PDB entry 5CHC | X-ray diffraction, 2.38 A resolution | chains A and B

# Chain A
Name: DMSO reductase family type II enzyme, molybdopterin subunit
From: Azospira oryzae (strain ATCC BAA-33 / DSM 13638 / PS)
UniProtKB: G8QM55 (G8QM55_AZOSU); residues 1-899 here correspond to UniProt positions 29-927 (UniProt number = residue number + 28)
Amino-acid sequence (899 residues; each row starts with the number of its first residue):
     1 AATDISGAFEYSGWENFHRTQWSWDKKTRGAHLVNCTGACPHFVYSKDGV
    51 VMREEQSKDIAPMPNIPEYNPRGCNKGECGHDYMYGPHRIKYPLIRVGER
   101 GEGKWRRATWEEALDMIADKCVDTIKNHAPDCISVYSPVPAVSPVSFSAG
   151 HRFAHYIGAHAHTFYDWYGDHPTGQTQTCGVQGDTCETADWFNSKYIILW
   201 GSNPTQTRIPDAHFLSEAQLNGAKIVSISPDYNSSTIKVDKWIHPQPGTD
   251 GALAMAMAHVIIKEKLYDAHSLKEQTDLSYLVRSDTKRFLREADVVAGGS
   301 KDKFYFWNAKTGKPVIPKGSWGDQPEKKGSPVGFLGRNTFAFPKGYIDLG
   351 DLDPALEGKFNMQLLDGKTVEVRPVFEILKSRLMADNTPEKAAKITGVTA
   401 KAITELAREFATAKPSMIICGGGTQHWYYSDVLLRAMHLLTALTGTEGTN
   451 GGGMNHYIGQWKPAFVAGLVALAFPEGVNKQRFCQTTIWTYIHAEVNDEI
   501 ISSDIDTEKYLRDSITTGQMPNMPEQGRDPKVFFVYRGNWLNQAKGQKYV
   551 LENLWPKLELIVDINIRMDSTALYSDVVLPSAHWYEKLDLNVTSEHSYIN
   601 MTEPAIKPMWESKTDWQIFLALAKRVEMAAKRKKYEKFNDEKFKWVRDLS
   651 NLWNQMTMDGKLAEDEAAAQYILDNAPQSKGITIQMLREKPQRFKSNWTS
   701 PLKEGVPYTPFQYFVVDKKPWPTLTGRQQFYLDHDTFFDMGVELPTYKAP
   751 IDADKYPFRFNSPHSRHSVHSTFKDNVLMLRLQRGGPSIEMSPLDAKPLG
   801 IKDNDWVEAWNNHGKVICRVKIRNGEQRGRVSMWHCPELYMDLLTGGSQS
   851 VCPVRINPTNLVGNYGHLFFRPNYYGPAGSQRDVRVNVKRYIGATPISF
Disordered / not traced: 1-4
Bound ions: 4Fe-4S cluster Fe: His-32, Cys-36, Cys-40, Cys-74; Zn2+: His-81 (together with sulfite ion); Na+ near Glu-559 (its only coordinating residue here)
Residues lining bound ligands:
  - biselenite ion (BSY): Asn-35, Val-139, Phe-164, Tyr-165, Tyr-168, Asp-170, Gly-459, Gln-460, Trp-461
  - MD1 (phosphoric acid 4-(2-amino-4-oxo-3,4,5,6,-tetrahydro-pteridin-6-yl)-2-hydroxy-3,4-dimercapto-but-3-en-yl ester guanylate ester): Leu-33, Val-34, Asn-35, Pro-138, Tyr-168, Asp-170, His-426, Tyr-536, Arg-537, Gly-538, Asn-539, Gln-543, Lys-545, Ile-564, Asn-565, Ile-566, Arg-567, Asp-569, Ser-581, Trp-584, Lys-587, Asp-615, Ser-762, His-764, Val-769, His-770, Ser-771, Thr-772, His-835, Cys-836, Gln-849, Cys-852, Gln-881, Arg-882
  - molybdopterin guanosine dinucleotide (MGD; 2-amino-5,6-dimercapto-7-methyl-3,7,8a,9-tetrahydro-8-oxa-1,3,9,10-tetraaza-anthracen-4-one guanosine dinucleotide): Asn-35, Cys-36, Lys-76, Asp-170, Trp-200, Gly-201, Ser-202, Asn-203, Gln-206, Thr-207, Arg-208, Ile-209, Ile-228, Ser-229, Pro-230, Asp-231, Asn-233, Pro-247, Gly-248, Asp-250, Gly-421, Gly-422, Gly-423, Thr-424, His-426, Trp-427, Tyr-457, Ile-458, Gly-459, Asn-761, Ser-762, Pro-763, His-764, Ser-765, Arg-766, Ser-768, Val-769, His-770, Arg-830, His-835, Arg-882
  - 4Fe-4S cluster (SF4): His-32, Val-34, Cys-36, Gly-38, Ala-39, Cys-40, His-42, Gly-73, Cys-74, Gly-77, Pro-210, Val-769
  - sulfite ion (SO3): Val-51, Met-52, His-81, Tyr-85
What the authors report for this chain:
  - molybdenum atom coordination: Asp-170
  - mutagenesis - F164A, Y165A, W461A: abolished growth in response to (per)chlorate
  - mutagenesis - W461E: unchanged growth in response to chlorate
  - mutagenesis - W461E (820- and 2670-fold): decreased catalytic activity on nitrate
  - mutagenesis - W461E (50-fold): decreased catalytic activity on perchlorate
  - mutagenesis - W461E: unchanged catalytic activity on chlorate
  - mutagenesis - W461E: unchanged catalytic activity on bromate
  - specificity-determining residues: Trp-461
  - mutagenesis - F164S/Y165F, Y165C, Y165F: decreased growth
  - mutagenesis - G169A, G169S: unchanged growth

# Chain B
Name: DMSO reductase family type II enzyme, iron-sulfur subunit
From: Azospira oryzae (strain ATCC BAA-33 / DSM 13638 / PS)
UniProtKB: G8QM54 (G8QM54_AZOSU); residues 1-333 here = UniProt positions 1-333
Amino-acid sequence (333 residues; numbered 1 to 333; the number before each row is that of its first residue):
     1 MANVMKAPRRQLTYVTDLNKCIGCQTCTVACKKLWTTGPGQDFMYWRNVE
    51 TAPGLGYPRNWQTKGGGYKNGELQKGKIPPMIDYGIPFEFDYAGRLFEGK
   101 PGRVRPSPTPRSAPNWDEDQGAGEYPNNSFFYLPRMCNHCTKPACLEACP
   151 NEAIYKREQDGIVVIHQDKCKGAQACVQSCPYAKPYFNPLTNKANKCIGC
   201 FPRIEQGVAPACVAQCVGRAMHVGFVDDVNSSVYKLIKQYKVALPLHPEF
   251 GTEPNVFYVPPVLGPRIEMANGEPSTDPKIPLAQLEGLFGKQVRDVLAIL
   301 QSEREKKMKGLASDLMDVLIGRRSTDMMISPLT
Disordered / not traced: 1-4
Bound ions: 4Fe-4S cluster Fe site 1: Cys-21, Cys-24, Cys-27, Cys-216; 4Fe-4S cluster Fe site 2: Cys-31, Cys-197, Cys-200, Cys-212; 4Fe-4S cluster Fe site 3: Cys-137, Cys-140, Cys-145, Cys-180; 3Fe-4S cluster Fe: Cys-149, Cys-170, Cys-176
Residues lining bound ligands:
  - 3Fe-4S cluster (F3S): Cys-149, Pro-150, Asn-151, Ala-153, Ile-154, Ile-165, Cys-170, Lys-171, Gly-172, Ala-173, Gln-174, Ala-175, Cys-176, Ala-194
  - 4Fe-4S cluster (SF4), molecule 1: Tyr-14, Cys-31, Trp-35, Trp-46, Arg-47, Met-136, Cys-197, Ile-198, Gly-199, Cys-200, Pro-210, Ala-211, Cys-212
  - 4Fe-4S cluster (SF4), molecule 2: Cys-21, Ile-22, Gly-23, Cys-24, Gln-25, Thr-26, Cys-27, Arg-47, Val-49, Pro-134, Cys-216, Val-217, Gly-218, Met-221
  - 4Fe-4S cluster (SF4), molecule 3: Cys-137, Asn-138, His-139, Cys-140, Pro-143, Ala-144, Cys-145, Val-163, Cys-180, Pro-181, Tyr-182, Lys-184, Pro-185, Lys-196

# Chain A / chain B interface
Pairs across the interface (207):
  Phe-9(A) / Glu-158(B)
  Phe-9(A) / Gln-159(B)
  Tyr-11(A) / Tyr-155(B)  hydrophobic
  Tyr-11(A) / His-166(B)
  Tyr-11(A) / Lys-169(B)
  Trp-14(A) / Tyr-155(B)
  Trp-14(A) / Val-164(B)  hydrophobic
  Trp-14(A) / Ile-165(B)
  Trp-14(A) / His-166(B)
  Trp-14(A) / Gln-167(B)
  Trp-14(A) / Asp-168(B)
  Glu-15(A) / Tyr-155(B)  hydrogen bond
  Glu-15(A) / Arg-157(B)  salt bridge
  Glu-15(A) / Phe-201(B)
  His-18(A) / Trp-35(B)
  His-18(A) / Ile-198(B)
  His-18(A) / Phe-201(B)
  His-18(A) / Pro-202(B)
  Arg-19(A) / Pro-202(B)
  Arg-19(A) / Glu-205(B)  salt bridge
  Gln-21(A) / Trp-35(B)
  Trp-22(A) / Leu-34(B)
  Trp-22(A) / Trp-35(B)  hydrophobic
  Trp-22(A) / Pro-202(B)
  Trp-22(A) / Arg-203(B)
  Trp-22(A) / Gln-206(B)
  Trp-22(A) / Thr-333(B)
  Trp-24(A) / Thr-333(B)
  Lys-27(A) / Thr-333(B)  hydrogen bond (side chain-backbone)
  Phe-43(A) / Thr-333(B)
  Tyr-45(A) / Thr-333(B)  hydrogen bond (side chain-backbone)
  Arg-53(A) / Leu-34(B)
  Arg-53(A) / Gln-215(B)  hydrogen bond
  Glu-55(A) / Arg-203(B)  salt bridge
  Glu-55(A) / Gln-215(B)
  Glu-55(A) / Thr-333(B)
  Gln-56(A) / Gln-215(B)  hydrogen bond
  Gln-56(A) / Val-217(B)
  Ser-57(A) / Leu-332(B)
  Lys-58(A) / Ala-214(B)
  Lys-58(A) / Pro-331(B)  hydrogen bond (side chain-backbone)
  Lys-58(A) / Leu-332(B)
  Pro-62(A) / Arg-323(B)
  Met-63(A) / Arg-323(B)  hydrogen bond (backbone-side chain)
  Pro-64(A) / Arg-323(B)
  Asn-65(A) / Arg-322(B)  hydrogen bond (backbone-side chain)
  Ile-66(A) / Arg-323(B)  hydrogen bond (backbone-side chain)
  Pro-67(A) / Ile-320(B)  hydrophobic
  Pro-67(A) / Arg-322(B)
  Glu-68(A) / Arg-219(B)  salt bridge
  Glu-68(A) / Arg-322(B)  hydrogen bond (backbone-backbone)
  Glu-68(A) / Arg-323(B)
  Glu-68(A) / Ser-324(B)  hydrogen bond (side chain-backbone)
  Asn-70(A) / Arg-219(B)  hydrogen bond (backbone-side chain)
  Asn-70(A) / Ser-324(B)
  Pro-71(A) / Ala-214(B)
  Pro-71(A) / Cys-216(B)
  Pro-71(A) / Arg-219(B)
  Arg-72(A) / Val-217(B)
  Gly-73(A) / Val-217(B)
  Cys-74(A) / Thr-26(B)
  Cys-74(A) / Val-217(B)
  Asn-75(A) / Cys-24(B)
  Asn-75(A) / Thr-26(B)  hydrogen bond (backbone-side chain)
  Asn-75(A) / Val-29(B)
  Glu-78(A) / Thr-26(B)
  Glu-78(A) / Val-29(B)
  Glu-78(A) / Lys-33(B)
  Glu-78(A) / Gln-215(B)  hydrogen bond
  Cys-79(A) / Val-29(B)  hydrophobic
  Cys-79(A) / Lys-33(B)
  His-81(A) / Lys-33(B)
  Asp-82(A) / Lys-33(B)  salt bridge
  Pro-87(A) / Phe-97(B)
  His-88(A) / Tyr-92(B)
  His-88(A) / Phe-97(B)
  Arg-89(A) / Phe-97(B)
  Gly-101(A) / Arg-95(B)  hydrogen bond (backbone-side chain)
  Glu-102(A) / Arg-95(B)  hydrogen bond (backbone-side chain)
  Glu-102(A) / Gly-99(B)
  Gly-103(A) / Arg-95(B)
  Gly-103(A) / Leu-96(B)
  Gly-103(A) / Phe-97(B)
  Gly-103(A) / Glu-98(B)
  Gly-103(A) / Gly-99(B)  hydrogen bond (backbone-backbone)
  Lys-104(A) / Gly-99(B)
  Trp-105(A) / Leu-96(B)  hydrogen bond (side chain-backbone)
  Trp-105(A) / Phe-97(B)
  Phe-192(A) / Arg-322(B)
  Lys-195(A) / Met-308(B)
  Thr-205(A) / Ile-22(B)
  Gln-206(A) / Asp-119(B)
  Ile-209(A) / Ile-22(B)
  Ile-209(A) / Cys-24(B)  hydrophobic
  Ile-209(A) / Val-217(B)
  Pro-210(A) / Val-217(B)  hydrophobic
  His-213(A) / Gly-218(B)
  His-213(A) / Arg-219(B)
  Ser-216(A) / Asn-19(B)
  Ser-216(A) / Lys-20(B)
  Glu-217(A) / Lys-20(B)  salt bridge
  Glu-217(A) / Arg-219(B)  salt bridge
  Glu-217(A) / Ile-320(B)
  Gln-219(A) / Leu-263(B)
  Gln-219(A) / Arg-304(B)  hydrogen bond (backbone-side chain)
  Leu-220(A) / Lys-20(B)
  Leu-220(A) / Lys-307(B)
  Leu-220(A) / Met-316(B)
  Leu-220(A) / Ile-320(B)  hydrophobic
  Asn-221(A) / Lys-307(B)  hydrogen bond
  Asn-221(A) / Ile-320(B)
  Asn-221(A) / Arg-322(B)  hydrogen bond
  Gly-222(A) / Lys-307(B)
  Gly-222(A) / Met-308(B)
  Ala-223(A) / Arg-304(B)  hydrogen bond (backbone-side chain)
  Pro-230(A) / Tyr-125(B)  hydrogen bond (backbone-side chain)
  Tyr-232(A) / Asn-128(B)
  Tyr-232(A) / Phe-130(B)  hydrophobic
  Tyr-232(A) / Pro-265(B)
  Tyr-232(A) / Lys-279(B)
  Ser-234(A) / Asp-119(B)  hydrogen bond
  Ser-234(A) / Tyr-132(B)  hydrogen bond
  Thr-236(A) / Pro-265(B)
  Ile-237(A) / Phe-130(B)
  Ile-237(A) / Phe-131(B)  hydrophobic
  Ile-237(A) / Tyr-132(B)  hydrophobic
  Ile-237(A) / Leu-263(B)
  Ile-237(A) / Gly-264(B)
  Ile-237(A) / Pro-265(B)
  Lys-238(A) / Asn-19(B)
  Lys-238(A) / Lys-20(B)
  Lys-238(A) / Cys-21(B)  hydrogen bond (side chain-backbone)
  Lys-238(A) / Leu-263(B)
  Lys-238(A) / Gly-264(B)  hydrogen bond (backbone-backbone)
  Val-239(A) / Gly-264(B)
  Val-239(A) / Pro-265(B)
  Asp-240(A) / Pro-265(B)
  Asp-240(A) / Arg-304(B)  salt bridge
  Trp-242(A) / Tyr-125(B)  hydrophobic
  Trp-242(A) / Pro-126(B)
  Trp-242(A) / Lys-279(B)
  His-244(A) / Tyr-125(B)  hydrogen bond
  His-244(A) / Pro-126(B)
  His-244(A) / Glu-268(B)  salt bridge
  Thr-399(A) / Asn-271(B)
  Thr-399(A) / Glu-273(B)  hydrogen bond
  Lys-401(A) / Glu-273(B)
  Met-568(A) / Leu-96(B)
  Met-568(A) / Phe-97(B)  hydrophobic
  Leu-573(A) / Arg-95(B)
  Leu-573(A) / Leu-96(B)
  Arg-766(A) / Ile-22(B)  hydrogen bond (side chain-backbone)
  Arg-766(A) / Gly-23(B)  hydrogen bond (side chain-backbone)
  Arg-766(A) / Glu-118(B)  salt bridge
  Arg-766(A) / Asp-119(B)  salt bridge
  Arg-766(A) / Tyr-132(B)  hydrogen bond
  His-767(A) / Glu-118(B)  salt bridge
  Asp-775(A) / Tyr-92(B)  hydrogen bond (backbone-side chain)
  Val-777(A) / Phe-88(B)
  Met-779(A) / Val-29(B)  hydrophobic
  Leu-780(A) / Phe-88(B)
  Leu-780(A) / Phe-90(B)  hydrophobic
  Leu-780(A) / Tyr-92(B)
  Arg-781(A) / Asp-42(B)
  Arg-781(A) / Tyr-45(B)
  Arg-781(A) / Pro-87(B)
  Arg-781(A) / Phe-88(B)  hydrogen bond (side chain-backbone)
  Arg-781(A) / Glu-89(B)
  Arg-781(A) / Pro-114(B)
  Leu-782(A) / Asn-115(B)  hydrogen bond (backbone-side chain)
  Gln-783(A) / Ala-113(B)
  Arg-784(A) / Phe-88(B)
  Arg-784(A) / Pro-110(B)
  Arg-784(A) / Trp-116(B)  hydrogen bond (side chain-backbone)
  Arg-784(A) / Gln-120(B)
  Gly-785(A) / Phe-88(B)
  Gly-785(A) / Phe-90(B)
  Gly-785(A) / Pro-106(B)
  Asp-803(A) / Gln-120(B)  hydrogen bond
  Asn-804(A) / Pro-110(B)  hydrogen bond (side chain-backbone)
  Asn-804(A) / Trp-116(B)
  Arg-819(A) / Pro-110(B)
  Lys-821(A) / Glu-118(B)  hydrogen bond (side chain-backbone)
  Lys-821(A) / Gln-120(B)
  Ile-822(A) / Gln-120(B)  hydrogen bond (backbone-side chain)
  Arg-823(A) / Asp-119(B)
  Asn-824(A) / Gly-123(B)  hydrogen bond (side chain-backbone)
  Asn-824(A) / Tyr-125(B)
  Asn-824(A) / Asn-128(B)
  Gly-825(A) / Tyr-125(B)
  Gly-825(A) / Asn-128(B)
  Glu-826(A) / Tyr-125(B)
  Gln-827(A) / Tyr-125(B)  hydrogen bond
  Tyr-840(A) / Tyr-92(B)  hydrophobic
  Tyr-840(A) / Leu-96(B)  hydrophobic
  Tyr-840(A) / Arg-103(B)
  Tyr-840(A) / Val-104(B)  hydrogen bond (backbone-backbone)
  Met-841(A) / Arg-103(B)
  Asp-842(A) / Arg-103(B)  salt bridge
  Asp-842(A) / Arg-105(B)
  Asp-842(A) / Pro-106(B)
  Leu-843(A) / Arg-103(B)
  Leu-844(A) / Arg-103(B)
  Ile-897(A) / Arg-111(B)  hydrogen bond (backbone-side chain)
  Phe-899(A) / Arg-59(B)  hydrogen bond (backbone-side chain)
  Phe-899(A) / Ile-82(B)  hydrophobic
  Phe-899(A) / Arg-111(B)
Interface residues without a listed pair, chain A (109 interface residues in all): Met-52, Glu-54, Ile-90, Leu-94, Ala-212, Lys-224, Lys-241, Leu-778, Trp-806, Pro-896, Ser-898
Interface residues without a listed pair, chain B (96 interface residues in all): Gln-25, Thr-28, Lys-32, Thr-109, Glu-124, Ser-129, Val-208, Arg-266, Gly-272, Asp-317, Leu-319

# In short
109 residues of chain A and 96 residues of chain B are in contact, with 45 hydrogen bonds and 13 salt bridges.
Polar contacts include Glu-15(A)/Arg-157(B), Arg-19(A)/Glu-205(B) and Glu-55(A)/Arg-203(B). From the paper:
F164A, Y165A and W461A of chain A abolish growth in response to (per)chlorate; molybdenum atom coordination by
Asp-170(A); 9 substitutions were tested in all.
Here chain A is DMSO reductase family type II enzyme, molybdopterin subunit and chain B is DMSO reductase
family type II enzyme, iron-sulfur subunit, both from Azospira oryzae (strain ATCC BAA-33 / DSM 13638 / PS).
Entry 5CHC (Crystal structure of the perchlorate reductase PcrAB - substrate analog SeO3 bound - from Azospira
suillum ...) was determined by X-ray diffraction (same publication as 4YDD and 5E7O).
